6ZI2 - chain A; structure by X-ray diffraction, 2.93 A resolution.

# Chain A
Protein: Cytochrome P-450
From: Streptomyces antibioticus
UniProtKB: Q59819 (Q59819_STRAT); numbering as in UniProt (aligned over 1-407)
Amino-acid sequence (407 residues; each row starts with the number of its first residue):
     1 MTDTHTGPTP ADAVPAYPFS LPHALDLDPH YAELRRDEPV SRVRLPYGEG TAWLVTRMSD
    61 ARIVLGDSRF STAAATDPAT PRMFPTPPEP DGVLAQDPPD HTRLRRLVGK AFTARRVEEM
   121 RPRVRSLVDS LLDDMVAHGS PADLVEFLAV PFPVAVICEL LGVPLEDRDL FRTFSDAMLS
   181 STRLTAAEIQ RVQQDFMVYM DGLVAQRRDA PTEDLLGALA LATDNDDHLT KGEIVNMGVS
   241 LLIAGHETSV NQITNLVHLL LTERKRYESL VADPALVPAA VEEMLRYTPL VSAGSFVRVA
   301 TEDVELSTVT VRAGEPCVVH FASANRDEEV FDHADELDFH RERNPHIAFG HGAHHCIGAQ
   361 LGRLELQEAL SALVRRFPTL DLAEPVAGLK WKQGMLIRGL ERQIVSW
Disordered / not traced: 1-13
Bound ions: heme Fe near Cys356 (its only coordinating residue here)
Small-molecule neighbours:
  - heme (HEM): Val93, Leu94, His101, Arg105, Phe112, Ile157, Leu241, Ala244, Gly245, Thr248, Ser249, Gln252, Leu285, Leu290, Ser295, Phe296, Arg298, Phe321, Ala348, Phe349, Gly350, His354, His355, Cys356, Ile357, Gly358, Leu361, Gly362, Leu366
  - QR8 ((3R,4S,5R,6S,7S,9S,11R,12S,13R,14R)-3,5,7,9,11,13,14-heptamethyl-4,6,12-tris(oxidanyl)-1-oxacyclotetradecane-2,10-dione): Phe84, Leu94, Ile243, Ala244, Glu247, Thr248, Val291, Phe296, Leu396
Reported in the primary citation:
  - binding site for QR8: Phe84, Leu94, Ile243, Ala244, Glu247, Thr248, Val291, Gly294, Ser295, Phe296, Leu396, Ile397
  - conformationally variable residues (loop rearrangement): Arg183 to Ala186, Leu221

# Summary
Ligands of chain A: heme and compound QR8. The paper reports a binding site for QR8 at Phe84, Leu94 and Ile243
among others; conformational variability at Arg183 and Leu221.
Chain A is Cytochrome P-450 (Streptomyces antibioticus); the structure, OleP-oleandolide(DEO) in low salt
crystallization conditions, was determined by X-ray diffraction, deposited together with 6ZHZ, 6ZI3 and 6ZI7.
